PDB entry 4K4Y | X-ray diffraction, 2.72 A resolution | chains A and B of the 4 polymer chains in the assembly

Chain A:
Protein: RNA-dependent RNA polymerase
Source organism: Human coxsackievirus B3
Reference sequence: Q66338 (Q66338_9ENTO); residues 1-462 here correspond to UniProt positions 1724-2185 (UniProt number = residue number + 1723)
Chain sequence (472 residues; each row starts with the number of its first residue):
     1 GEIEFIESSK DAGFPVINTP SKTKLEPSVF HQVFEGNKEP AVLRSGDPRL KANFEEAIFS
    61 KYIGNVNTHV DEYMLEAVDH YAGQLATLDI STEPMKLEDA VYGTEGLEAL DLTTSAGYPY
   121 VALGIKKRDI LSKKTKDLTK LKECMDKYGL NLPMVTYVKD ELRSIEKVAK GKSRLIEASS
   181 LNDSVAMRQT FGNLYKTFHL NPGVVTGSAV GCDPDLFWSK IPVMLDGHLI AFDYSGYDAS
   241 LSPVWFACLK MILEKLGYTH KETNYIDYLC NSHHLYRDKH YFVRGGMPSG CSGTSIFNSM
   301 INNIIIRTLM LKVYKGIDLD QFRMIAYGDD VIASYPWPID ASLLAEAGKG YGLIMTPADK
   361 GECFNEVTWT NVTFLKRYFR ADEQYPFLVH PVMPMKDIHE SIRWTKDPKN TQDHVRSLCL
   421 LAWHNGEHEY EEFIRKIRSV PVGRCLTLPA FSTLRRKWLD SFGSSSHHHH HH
Not modelled in the structure: 464-472
Construct notes: variant Ile252 (Leu1975 in Q66338); expression tag (463-472)
Residues lining bound ligands: 2',3'-dideoxycytidine 5'-triphosphate (DCT): Lys159, Arg163, Lys167, Arg174, Tyr234, Ser235, Gly236, Asp238, Ser289, Asp329
From the paper describing this entry:
  - binding site for 2',3'-dideoxycytidine 5'-triphosphate: Arg174

Chain B:
Molecule: 24-nt RNA strand
Sequence (24 nucleotides; row label = number of the first residue in the row):
   591 AAGUCUCCAG GUCUCUCGUC GAAA
Not modelled in the structure: 591-594, 613-614

Interface between chain A and chain B:
Residue-residue contacts - 50 pairs, chain A then chain B:
  Asn18(A) - C598(B)  hydrogen bond to the base
  Pro20(A) - C598(B)  sugar contact
  Pro20(A) - A599(B)  base contact
  Lys22(A) - A599(B)  hydrogen bond to the base
  Lys24(A) - C598(B)  salt bridge to the phosphate
  Lys24(A) - A599(B)  hydrogen bond to the base
  Leu43(A) - A599(B)  base contact
  Leu107(A) - C603(B)  phosphate contact
  Glu108(A) - C603(B)  hydrogen bond to the phosphate
  Asp111(A) - G601(B)  phosphate contact
  Thr114(A) - G600(B)  phosphate contact
  Thr114(A) - G601(B)  hydrogen bond to the phosphate
  Ser115(A) - A599(B)  hydrogen bond to the phosphate
  Ser115(A) - G600(B)  hydrogen bond to the phosphate
  Val121(A) - A599(B)  phosphate contact
  Lys127(A) - G601(B)  salt bridge to the phosphate
  Tyr157(A) - A599(B)  sugar contact
  Val158(A) - A599(B)  base contact
  Lys159(A) - G600(B)  base contact
  Asp160(A) - A599(B)  base contact
  Ile176(A) - A599(B)  sugar contact
  Ile176(A) - G600(B)  base contact
  Glu177(A) - G600(B)  sugar contact
  Ala178(A) - G600(B)  sugar contact
  Ser179(A) - G600(B)  hydrogen bond to the sugar
  Arg188(A) - U602(B)  salt bridge to the phosphate
  His199(A) - U602(B)  phosphate contact
  His199(A) - C603(B)  salt bridge to the phosphate
  Val210(A) - C603(B)  sugar contact
  Gly211(A) - C603(B)  hydrogen bond to the sugar
  Gly211(A) - U604(B)  sugar contact
  Cys212(A) - C603(B)  sugar contact
  Cys212(A) - U604(B)  sugar contact
  Asp213(A) - U604(B)  hydrogen bond to the sugar
  Asp213(A) - C605(B)  sugar contact
  Ser289(A) - G600(B)  base contact
  Gly290(A) - G600(B)  hydrogen bond to the sugar
  Gly290(A) - G601(B)  sugar contact
  Cys291(A) - G601(B)  hydrogen bond to the sugar
  Ser292(A) - G601(B)  phosphate contact
  Ser292(A) - U602(B)  hydrogen bond to the phosphate
  Gly293(A) - G601(B)  sugar contact
  Thr294(A) - G601(B)  sugar contact
  Ser295(A) - G601(B)  hydrogen bond to the base
  Tyr327(A) - C603(B)  hydrogen bond to the sugar
  Asp413(A) - C607(B)  hydrogen bond to the sugar
  Arg416(A) - U606(B)  hydrogen bond to the sugar
  Arg416(A) - C607(B)  hydrogen bond to the sugar
  Leu420(A) - C605(B)  sugar contact
  Leu420(A) - U606(B)  sugar contact
Interface residues without a listed pair, chain A (42 interface residues in all): Thr23, Gly106, Leu110, Ser184, Pro214

Overview:
42 residues of chain A and 10 residues of chain B are in contact; the contacts include 18 hydrogen bonds and 4
salt bridges. Among the polar pairs are Asn18(A)-C598(B), Lys22(A)-A599(B) and Lys24(A)-A599(B). Chain A binds
2',3'-dideoxycytidine 5'-triphosphate. From the paper: a binding site for 2',3'-dideoxycytidine
5'-triphosphate at Arg174(A).
Chain A is RNA-dependent RNA polymerase (Human coxsackievirus B3) and chain B is a 24-nt RNA strand; the
structure, Coxsackievirus B3 polymerase elongation complex (r2+1_form), was determined by X-ray diffraction
together with 4K4S, 4K4T, 4K4U, 4K4V, 4K4W, 4K4X, 4K4Z and 4K50 from the same study.
